9MT2 - chains G and I of the 9 polymer chains in the assembly; structure by electron microscopy, 2.90 A resolution.

[Chain G]
Molecule: Pre-glycoprotein polyprotein GP complex
Organism: Mammarenavirus machupoense
UniProtKB: Q8AZ57 (Q8AZ57_MACHU); residue numbers follow UniProt; this construct covers 1-58
Amino-acid sequence (58 residues; row label = number of the first residue in the row):
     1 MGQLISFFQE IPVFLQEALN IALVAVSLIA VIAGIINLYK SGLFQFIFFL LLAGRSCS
Unresolved in the structure: 1, 58
Sequence notes: engineered mutation Ala-33 (Lys in Q8AZ57)

[Chain I]
Molecule: Pre-glycoprotein polyprotein GP complex
Organism: Mammarenavirus machupoense
UniProtKB: Q8AZ57 (Q8AZ57_MACHU); residue numbers follow UniProt; this construct covers 263-496
Amino-acid sequence (234 residues; each row starts with the number of its first residue):
   263 AFFSWSLTDS SGKDMPGGYC LEEWMLIAAK MKCFGNTAVA KCNQNHDSEF CDMLRLFDYN
   323 KNAIKTLNDE AKKEINLLSQ AVNALISDNL LMKNKIKELM SIPYCNYTKF WYVNHTLTGQ
   383 HTLPRCWLIR NGSYLNTSEF RNDWILESDH LISEMLSKEY AERQGKTPIT LVDICFWSTI
   443 FFTASLFLHL VGIPTHRHLK GEACPLPHKL DSFGGCRCGK YPRLKKPTIW HKRH
Unresolved in the structure: 263-279
Sequence notes: conflict Ala-333 (Ser in Q8AZ57), Ala-343 (Thr in Q8AZ57)
Disulfide bonds: Cys-282/Cys-295, Cys-304/Cys-313, Cys-367/Cys-388
Glycans and other covalent adducts: N-acetylglucosamine (NAG) linked to Asn-368, Asn-376, Asn-393, Asn-398

[Chain G / chain I interface]
Contacting residue pairs (5):
  Gln-3(G) with Arg-425(I)
  Gln-9(G) with Leu-379(I)
  Glu-10(G) with His-377(I), salt bridge; Leu-379(I)
  Phe-14(G) with Leu-418(I), hydrophobic

[Overview]
The chain G/chain I interface involves 4 residues from each chain; the contacts include 1 salt bridge. The
salt-bridged pair is Glu-10(G)/His-377(I).
Chain G is Pre-glycoprotein polyprotein GP complex and chain I is Pre-glycoprotein polyprotein GP complex,
both from Mammarenavirus machupoense; the structure, Structure of the Machupo virus glycoprotein complex, was
determined by electron microscopy.
